PDB entry 6PEM | electron microscopy, 3.50 A resolution | chains 4 and 5 of the 74 polymer chains in the assembly

== Chain 4 ==
Protein: Surface presentation of antigens protein SpaP
From: Salmonella typhimurium (strain LT2 / SGSC1412 / ATCC 700720)
UniProtKB: P40700 (SPAP_SALTY); numbering as in UniProt (aligned over 1-224)
Chain sequence (224 residues; row label = number of the first residue in the row):
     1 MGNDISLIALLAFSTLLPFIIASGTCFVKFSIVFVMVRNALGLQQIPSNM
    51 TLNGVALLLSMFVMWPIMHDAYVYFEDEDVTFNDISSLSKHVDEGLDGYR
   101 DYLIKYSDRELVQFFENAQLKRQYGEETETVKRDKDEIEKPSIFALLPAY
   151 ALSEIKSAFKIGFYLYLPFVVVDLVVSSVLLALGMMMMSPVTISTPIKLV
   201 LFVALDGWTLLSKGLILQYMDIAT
Disordered / not traced: 1-2, 76-85, 224

== Chain 5 ==
Protein: Surface presentation of antigens protein SpaR
From: Salmonella typhimurium (strain LT2 / SGSC1412 / ATCC 700720)
UniProtKB: P40701 (SPAR_SALTY); numbering as in UniProt (aligned over 1-263)
Chain sequence (263 residues; row label = number of the first residue in the row):
     1 MFYALYFEIHHLVASAALGFARVAPIFFFLPFLNSGVLSGAPRNAIIILV
    51 ALGVWPHALNEAPPFLSVAMIPLVLQEAAVGVMLGCLLSWPFWVMHALGC
   101 IIDNQRGATLSSSIDPANGIDTSEMANFLNMFAAVVYLQNGGLVTMVDVL
   151 NKSYQLCDPMNECTPSLPPLLTFINQVAQNALVLASPVVLVLLLSEVFLG
   201 LLSRFAPQMNAFAISLTVKSGIAVLIMLLYFSPVLPDNVLRLSFQATGLS
   251 SWFYERGATHVLE
Disordered / not traced: 1-8, 58-69, 114-122, 258-263
Cystine bridges: C157-C163

== How chain 4 and chain 5 interact ==
Pairs across the interface (45; chain 4 residue first):
  F19(4) with A45(5), hydrophobic
  A22(4) with A41(5); P42(5)
  S23(4) with A45(5); L49(5)
  I32(4) with V37(5); L38(5), hydrophobic
  V35(4) with G36(5)
  N53(4) with A41(5)
  E110(4) with V144(5)
  F114(4) with V147(5), hydrophobic; D148(5); N151(5)
  F115(4) with G53(5)
  A118(4) with N151(5)
  R122(4) with L52(5); G53(5), hydrogen bond (side chain-backbone); V54(5); W55(5), hydrogen bond (side chain-backbone); P56(5)
  L147(4) with L49(5)
  A151(4) with I46(5), hydrophobic
  L152(4) with L143(5)
  I155(4) with F32(5)
  K156(4) with L138(5)
  F159(4) with F32(5), hydrophobic; M131(5), hydrophobic; A134(5), hydrophobic; V135(5), hydrophobic
  K160(4) with Q139(5)
  F163(4) with M131(5), hydrophobic; F132(5), hydrophobic; V135(5), hydrophobic
  Y166(4) with N127(5); M131(5)
  L167(4) with F128(5), hydrophobic
  L174(4) with R106(5); M125(5), hydrophobic
  S178(4) with S220(5)
  L181(4) with R106(5); A108(5); L216(5)
  A182(4) with T217(5)
  M186(4) with L110(5), hydrophobic
  M187(4) with S111(5)
Other interface residues (no listed pair), chain 4 (34 interface residues in all): F27, V28, M36, L111, P148, V170, S177
Other interface residues (no listed pair), chain 5 (43 interface residues in all): P31, L33, S39, V50, H57, G107, E124, M146

== Summary ==
34 residues of chain 4 and 43 residues of chain 5 are in contact, with 2 hydrogen bonds. Polar pairs include
R122(4)-G53(5) and R122(4)-W55(5).
Here chain 4 is Surface presentation of antigens protein SpaP and chain 5 is Surface presentation of antigens
protein SpaR, both from Salmonella typhimurium (strain LT2 / SGSC1412 / ATCC 700720). Entry 6PEM (Focussed
refinement of InvGN0N1:SpaPQR:PrgHK from Salmonella SPI-1 injectisome NC-base) was determined by electron
microscopy together with 6PEE, 6PEP, 6Q14, 6Q15 and 6Q16 from the same study.
